PDB entry 1YEX | X-ray diffraction, 2.30 A resolution | chains A and B of the 5 polymer chains in the assembly

# Chain A (and B)
Molecule: Alkyl hydroperoxide reductase subunit C
Organism: Salmonella typhimurium
Notes: EC 1.11.1.15; chain B of this document is another copy of the same molecule, construct and numbering; everything in this record applies to it too
UniProtKB: P0A251 (AHPC_SALTY); numbering as in UniProt (aligned over 1-186)
Chain sequence (186 residues; row label = number of the first residue in the row):
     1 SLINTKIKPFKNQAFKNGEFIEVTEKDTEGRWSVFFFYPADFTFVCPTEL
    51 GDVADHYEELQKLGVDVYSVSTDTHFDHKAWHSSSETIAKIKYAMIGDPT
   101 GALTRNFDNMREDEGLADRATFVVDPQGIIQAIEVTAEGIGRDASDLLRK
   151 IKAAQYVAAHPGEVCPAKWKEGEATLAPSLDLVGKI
Disordered / not traced: 168-186 (chain B: 166-186)
Sequence notes: engineered mutation Asp77 (Thr in P0A251)
What the authors report for this chain:
  - conformationally variable residues (order/disorder transition): Thr43 to Asp55
  - catalytic residues: Cys46, Cys165 (citing earlier work)

# Interface between chain A and chain B
Inter-chain disulfides: Cys46(A)-Cys165(B), Cys165(A)-Cys46(B)
Contacting residue pairs (55):
  Ser1(A) - Asp108(B)  hydrogen bond (backbone-backbone)
  Ser1(A) - Val135(B)
  Ile3(A) - Asp118(B)
  Ile3(A) - Val135(B)  hydrophobic
  Ile3(A) - Thr136(B)
  Ile3(A) - Ala137(B)
  Asn4(A) - Ala137(B)
  Phe44(A) - Cys165(B)
  Cys46(A) - Cys165(B)  disulfide
  Asp108(A) - Ser1(B)  hydrogen bond (backbone-backbone)
  Asp118(A) - Ile3(B)
  Gln131(A) - Thr136(B)
  Gln131(A) - Ala137(B)  hydrogen bond (backbone-backbone)
  Gln131(A) - Ile140(B)
  Ala132(A) - Val135(B)
  Ile133(A) - Glu134(B)
  Ile133(A) - Val135(B)  hydrogen bond (backbone-backbone)
  Glu134(A) - Ile133(B)
  Glu134(A) - Asp146(B)
  Glu134(A) - Lys150(B)  salt bridge
  Val135(A) - Ile3(B)  hydrophobic
  Val135(A) - Ala132(B)
  Val135(A) - Ile133(B)  hydrogen bond (backbone-backbone)
  Thr136(A) - Gln131(B)
  Thr136(A) - Lys150(B)
  Ala137(A) - Ile3(B)
  Ala137(A) - Gln131(B)  hydrogen bond (backbone-backbone)
  Gly139(A) - Val157(B)
  Ile140(A) - Gln131(B)
  Ile140(A) - Arg149(B)  hydrogen bond (backbone-side chain)
  Ile140(A) - Lys150(B)
  Ile140(A) - Ala153(B)
  Ile140(A) - Ala154(B)  hydrophobic
  Gly141(A) - Arg149(B)  hydrogen bond (backbone-side chain)
  Gly141(A) - Lys150(B)
  Asp143(A) - Asp146(B)
  Asp143(A) - Arg149(B)
  Asp146(A) - Asp143(B)
  Asp146(A) - Asp146(B)
  Arg149(A) - Gly141(B)  hydrogen bond (side chain-backbone)
  Arg149(A) - Asp143(B)
  Lys150(A) - Glu134(B)  salt bridge
  Lys150(A) - Ile140(B)
  Ala154(A) - Ile140(B)  hydrophobic
  Val157(A) - Glu138(B)
  Val157(A) - Gly139(B)
  Val164(A) - Val45(B)  hydrophobic
  Cys165(A) - Phe44(B)
  Cys165(A) - Val45(B)
  Cys165(A) - Cys46(B)  disulfide
  Pro166(A) - Phe44(B)
  Pro166(A) - Cys46(B)  hydrogen bond (backbone-side chain)
  Ala167(A) - Thr43(B)
  Ala167(A) - Phe44(B)  hydrogen bond (backbone-backbone)
  Ala167(A) - Cys46(B)
Also at the interface, not in a pair above, chain A (31 interface residues in all): Val45, Glu138, Arg142, Ala153
Also at the interface, not in a pair above, chain B (28 interface residues in all): Arg142

# Summary
The interface between chain A and chain B involves 31 residues on one side and 28 on the other; the contacts
include 2 disulfide bonds, 11 hydrogen bonds and 2 salt bridges. Polar contacts include Glu134(A)-Lys150(B),
Ile140(A)-Arg149(B) and Gly141(A)-Arg149(B). From the paper: catalytic residues Cys46(A) and Cys165(A);
conformational variability at Thr43(A).
Chain A and chain B are both Alkyl hydroperoxide reductase subunit C (Salmonella typhimurium); the structure,
Structural and biochemical analysis of the link between enzymatic activity and oligomerization in AhpC, a
bacterial ..., was determined by X-ray diffraction, deposited together with 1YEP, 1YF0 and 1YF1.
